Entry 9GA3 (electron microscopy, 4.30 A resolution (low resolution: residue-level contacts below are approximate; hydrogen-bond / salt-bridge calls are withheld)); this record covers chains D and E of the 5 polymer chains in the assembly.

Chain D:
Molecule: 42-nt DNA strand
Sequence (42 nucleotides; row label = number of the first residue in the row; numbers below 1 keep their minus sign (DT-47 is residue -47)):
   -47 TAGTCACATCAGTGATCAGTGGTTCCGGAACCACTGATCACT

Chain E:
Molecule: UvrABC system protein B
Organism: Mycobacterium tuberculosis
UniProt: P67423 (UVRB_MYCBO); residues 22-719 here = UniProt positions 22-719
Amino-acid sequence (720 residues; each row starts with the number of its first residue; numbering starts at 0):
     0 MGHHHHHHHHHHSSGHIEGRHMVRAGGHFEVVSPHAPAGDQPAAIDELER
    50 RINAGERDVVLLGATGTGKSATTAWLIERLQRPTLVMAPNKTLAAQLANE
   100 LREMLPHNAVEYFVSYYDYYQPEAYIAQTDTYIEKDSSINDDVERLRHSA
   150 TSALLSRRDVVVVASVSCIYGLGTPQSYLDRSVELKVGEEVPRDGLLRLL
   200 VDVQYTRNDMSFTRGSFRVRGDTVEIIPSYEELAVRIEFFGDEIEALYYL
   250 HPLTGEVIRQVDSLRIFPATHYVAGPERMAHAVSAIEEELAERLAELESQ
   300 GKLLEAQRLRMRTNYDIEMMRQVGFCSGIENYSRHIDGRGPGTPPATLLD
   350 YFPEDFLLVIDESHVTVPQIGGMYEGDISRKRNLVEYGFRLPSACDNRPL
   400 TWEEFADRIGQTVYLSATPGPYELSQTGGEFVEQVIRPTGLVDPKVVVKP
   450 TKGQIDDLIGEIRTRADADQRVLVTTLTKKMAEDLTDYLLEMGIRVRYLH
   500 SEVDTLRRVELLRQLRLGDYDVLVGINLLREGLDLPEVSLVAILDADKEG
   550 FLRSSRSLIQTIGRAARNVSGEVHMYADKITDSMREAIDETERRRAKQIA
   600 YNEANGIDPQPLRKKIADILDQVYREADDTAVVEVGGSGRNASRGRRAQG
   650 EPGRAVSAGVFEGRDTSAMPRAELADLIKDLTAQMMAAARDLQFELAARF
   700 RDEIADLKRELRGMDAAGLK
Disordered / not traced: 0-22, 612-719
Differences from the reference sequence: initiating methionine (0); expression tag (1-21)
Swiss-Prot annotation at these positions:
  - motif: Tyr115 to Ile138 (Beta-hairpin)
  - binding site (ATP): Gly62 to Ser69

How chain D and chain E interact:
Pairs across the interface - 31 pairs, chain D then chain E:
  DC-43(D) with Lys90(E); Tyr169(E); Met372(E); Arg379(E)
  DA-42(D) with Ser114(E); Tyr116(E); Tyr119(E); Pro121(E); Ser166(E); Tyr169(E); Arg379(E)
  DC-41(D) with Tyr115(E); Tyr116(E); Tyr119(E); Arg146(E); Ser166(E); Tyr169(E); Tyr271(E); Glu329(E)
  DA-40(D) with Tyr115(E); Tyr116(E); Lys134(E); Asp135(E); Ser136(E); Cys325(E); Ser326(E); Glu329(E)
  DT-39(D) with Phe324(E); Cys325(E); Ser326(E)
  DC-38(D) with Tyr314(E)
Also at the interface, not in a pair above, chain D (7 interface residues in all): DT-44
Also at the interface, not in a pair above, chain E (24 interface residues in all): Asn89, Ile138, Ile328, Gln368

In short:
The interface between chain D and chain E involves 7 residues on one side and 24 on the other. From UniProt: 8
ATP-binding residues on chain E.
Here chain D is a 42-nt DNA strand and chain E is UvrABC system protein B (Mycobacterium tuberculosis). Entry
9GA3 (MtUvrA2UvrB bound to damaged oligonucleotide) was determined by electron microscopy, deposited together
with 9GA2, 9GA4 and 9GA5.
